PDB entry 6WER | X-ray diffraction, 3.96 A resolution | chains A and B of the 6 polymer chains in the assembly

# Chain A (and B)
Name: Non-structural protein 1
From: Dengue virus 2
Notes: chain B of this document is another copy of the same molecule, construct and numbering; everything in this record applies to it too
UniProt: D0EPS0 (D0EPS0_9FLAV); residues 0-352 here correspond to UniProt positions 775-1127 (UniProt number = residue number + 775)
Sequence (376 residues; row label = number of the first residue in the row; numbers below 1 keep their minus sign (Ala-23 is residue -23)):
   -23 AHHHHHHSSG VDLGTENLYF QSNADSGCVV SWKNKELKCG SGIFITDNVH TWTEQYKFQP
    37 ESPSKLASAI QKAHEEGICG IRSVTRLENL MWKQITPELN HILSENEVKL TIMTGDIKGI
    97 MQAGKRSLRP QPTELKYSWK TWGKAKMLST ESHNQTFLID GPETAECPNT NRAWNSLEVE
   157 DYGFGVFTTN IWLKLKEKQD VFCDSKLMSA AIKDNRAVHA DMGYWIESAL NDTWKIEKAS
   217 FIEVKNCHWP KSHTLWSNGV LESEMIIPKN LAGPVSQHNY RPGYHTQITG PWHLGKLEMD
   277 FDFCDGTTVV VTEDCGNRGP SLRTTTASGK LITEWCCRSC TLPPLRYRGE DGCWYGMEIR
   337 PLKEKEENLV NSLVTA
Unresolved in the structure: -23 to 0, 108-129, 159-163, 350-352 (chain B: -23 to 0, 107-129, 162-163, 350-352)
Disulfides: Cys4-Cys15, Cys55-Cys143, Cys179-Cys223, Cys280-Cys329, Cys291-Cys312, Cys313-Cys316
Covalent attachments: N-acetylglucosamine (NAG) linked to Asn207
Differences from the reference sequence: expression tag (-23 to -1)
From the paper describing this entry:
  - mutagenesis - W115A/W118A/G119A: decreased binding to cell surface

# Chain A / chain B interface
Pairs across the interface - 96 pairs, chain A then chain B:
  Asp1(A) with Val5(B); Val6(B); Ser7(B); Lys189(B), salt bridge; Arg192(B), salt bridge
  Ser2(A) with Val5(B); Val6(B), hydrogen bond (backbone-backbone); Trp8(B)
  Gly3(A) with Cys4(B); Val5(B); Phe20(B)
  Cys4(A) with Gly3(B); Cys4(B), hydrogen bond (backbone-backbone)
  Val5(A) with Asp1(B); Ser2(B); Gly3(B)
  Val6(A) with Asp1(B); Ser2(B), hydrogen bond (backbone-backbone)
  Ser7(A) with Asp1(B), hydrogen bond
  Trp8(A) with Ser2(B), hydrogen bond
  Asn10(A) with Phe160(B)
  Lys11(A) with Phe160(B)
  Glu12(A) with Phe160(B)
  Lys14(A) with Gln31(B), hydrogen bond; Tyr32(B)
  Gly16(A) with Phe20(B)
  Ser17(A) with Ile21(B); Thr22(B); Asp23(B), hydrogen bond (backbone-backbone)
  Gly18(A) with Ile21(B); Arg192(B); Trp201(B)
  Ile19(A) with Ile19(B); Phe20(B); Ile21(B), hydrogen bond (backbone-backbone); Ala187(B), hydrophobic; Lys189(B); Arg192(B)
  Phe20(A) with Gly16(B); Ile19(B); Lys189(B), hydrogen bond (backbone-side chain)
  Ile21(A) with Gly18(B); Ile19(B), hydrogen bond (backbone-backbone); Ile188(B); Lys189(B)
  Thr22(A) with Ser17(B)
  Asp23(A) with Ser17(B), hydrogen bond (backbone-backbone)
  Gln31(A) with Lys14(B)
  Tyr32(A) with Lys14(B)
  Tyr158(A) with Asp190(B), hydrogen bond
  Thr165(A) with Glu12(B)
  Ser181(A) with Asn191(B), hydrogen bond (backbone-side chain)
  Lys182(A) with Asn191(B)
  Ser185(A) with Ile188(B)
  Ala186(A) with Ala187(B); Ile188(B), hydrogen bond (backbone-backbone); Leu231(B), hydrophobic
  Ala187(A) with Ile19(B), hydrophobic; Ala186(B)
  Ile188(A) with Ile21(B); Ser185(B); Ala186(B), hydrogen bond (backbone-backbone); Ser228(B); His229(B)
  Lys189(A) with Asp1(B), salt bridge; Phe20(B), hydrogen bond (side chain-backbone); Ile21(B)
  Asp190(A) with Tyr158(B), hydrogen bond
  Asn191(A) with Ser181(B); Lys182(B); His229(B), hydrogen bond
  Arg192(A) with Gly18(B), hydrogen bond (side chain-backbone); Ile19(B)
  Trp210(A) with His229(B)
  Lys227(A) with Trp232(B), hydrogen bond (backbone-backbone); Asn234(B)
  Ser228(A) with Trp232(B); His254(B), hydrogen bond (backbone-side chain)
  His229(A) with Ile188(B); Asn191(B); Trp210(B)
  Thr230(A) with Thr230(B); Leu231(B); Trp232(B), hydrogen bond (backbone-backbone)
  Leu231(A) with Thr230(B); Leu231(B), hydrophobic
  Trp232(A) with Lys227(B); Ser228(B); Thr230(B), hydrogen bond (backbone-backbone); Ser233(B)
  Ser233(A) with Trp232(B); Ser233(B), hydrogen bond (backbone-side chain); Asn234(B), hydrogen bond
  Asn234(A) with Lys227(B); Ser233(B), hydrogen bond
  His254(A) with Ser228(B), hydrogen bond (side chain-backbone)
Other interface residues (no listed pair), chain A (48 interface residues in all): Cys15, Met184, Val194, Trp201
Other interface residues (no listed pair), chain B (46 interface residues in all): Thr165, Met184, Val194

# Overview
Chain A and chain B form an interface of 48 and 46 residues respectively; the contacts include 27 hydrogen
bonds and 3 salt bridges. Among the polar pairs are Asp1(A)-Lys189(B), Asp1(A)-Arg192(B) and Ser7(A)-Asp1(B).
The paper reports that W115A/W118A/G119A of chain A reduce binding to cell surface.
Both chains are Non-structural protein 1 (Dengue virus 2). Entry 6WER (DENV2 NS1 in complex with neutralizing
2B7 Fab fragment) was determined by X-ray diffraction together with 6WEQ and 7K93 from the same study.
